Entry 8I4M (electron microscopy, 3.81 A resolution); this record covers chains C and P of the 48 polymer chains in the assembly.

[Chain C]
Protein: Nozzle protein(gp 23) of the cyanophage P-SCSP1u
Source organism: Prochlorococcus phage P-SCSP1u
Amino-acid sequence (806 residues; row label = number of the first residue in the row):
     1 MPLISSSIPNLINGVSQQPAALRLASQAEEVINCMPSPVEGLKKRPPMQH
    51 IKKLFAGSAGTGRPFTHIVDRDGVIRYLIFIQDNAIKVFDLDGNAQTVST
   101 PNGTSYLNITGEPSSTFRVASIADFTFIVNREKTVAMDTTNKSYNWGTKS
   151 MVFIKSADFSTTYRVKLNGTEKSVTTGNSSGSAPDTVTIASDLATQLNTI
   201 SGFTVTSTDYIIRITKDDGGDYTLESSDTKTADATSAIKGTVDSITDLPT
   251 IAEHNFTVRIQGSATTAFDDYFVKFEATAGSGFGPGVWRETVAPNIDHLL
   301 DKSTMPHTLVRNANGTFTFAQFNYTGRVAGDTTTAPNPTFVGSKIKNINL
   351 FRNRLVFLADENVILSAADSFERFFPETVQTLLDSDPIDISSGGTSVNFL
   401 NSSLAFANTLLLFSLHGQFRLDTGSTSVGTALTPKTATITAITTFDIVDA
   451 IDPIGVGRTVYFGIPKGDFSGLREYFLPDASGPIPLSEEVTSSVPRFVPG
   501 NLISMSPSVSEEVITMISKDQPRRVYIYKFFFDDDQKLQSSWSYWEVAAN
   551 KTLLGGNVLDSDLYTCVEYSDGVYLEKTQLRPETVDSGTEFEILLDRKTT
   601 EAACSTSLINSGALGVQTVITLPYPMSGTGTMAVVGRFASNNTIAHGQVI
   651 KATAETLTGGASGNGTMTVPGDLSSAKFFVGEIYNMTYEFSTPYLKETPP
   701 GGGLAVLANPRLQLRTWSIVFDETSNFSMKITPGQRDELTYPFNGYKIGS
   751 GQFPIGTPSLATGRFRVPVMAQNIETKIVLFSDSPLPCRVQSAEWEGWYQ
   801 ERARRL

[Chain P]
Protein: Fiber protein(gp 28) of the cyanophage P-SCSP1u
Source organism: Prochlorococcus phage P-SCSP1u
Amino-acid sequence (1079 residues; each row starts with the number of its first residue):
     1 MAFAQRIITSNSAGDQEFTFTFDYIKEEHIKVFVNFVEKAQGTGSNEFQV
    51 ITNTTPKKISLNTGLSADNTRVEIRRVSSLSTPLVDFADGSTLTAADLDT
   101 AEKQSLFIDQELDDALKQGISIDTSTGVPTLNSQRLSNVSDPVNAQDAVT
   151 KAYLERSGSITSTQILNGTIVDADINASAAIAKSKLAALNIVNADVNASA
   201 AIAGSKLADASIAYTKIQNVSATNRILGRDSSGAGVIEEITPANLRTMIN
   251 VEDGATADQSAAEIRTLVESASDSNVFTDADHTKLNAIEASADVTDATNV
   301 DAAGAVMNSDTSTAAMQFVIDEDTFGSNLDTKVPTQQSVKAYITATSQPL
   351 DSELSQLAGMQSGTASKLADSTALTADIADLNQLDGMAKETSITNSNTKF
   401 PTSAAVVNFVANQIAPVGGLEVIADEDSFPATQPVSGVVISISNADGLVI
   451 NNAGEASNARTVGSGSDNVTIKNFPASLRNQTLAPNLGLLVSSTGASQEY
   501 NYHKLLAKETDVLQLSDDINDFNNRYRVENTLPAANDSSNHDGDLVYAKE
   551 EKKIYVYSGDYNGTPVGSFGEVQSIGNFFISTLSPAFNGSLQDFTITNAP
   601 SNAQQIILSINGVIQKPNSGTSTPSEGFALSGSTIKLAAAPPSGADYFAI
   651 VLGSTVNIGTPSNNTVTSSILQNGSVIEAKLGSGAVTRTKLNLVSTSSAP
   701 GLEVKGDGSSDGYLQLNCSQNSHGIKLKSPPHSAGQSYTLTFPSNIVSGQ
   751 FLTTDANGNLSWAAVVTDLVNDTSPQLGGNLDCNDKNILLNDSSGSANNR
   801 IRLGASQDFALFHNGTINIIEAVSGDLHLRLNGSEEGIIVKQNGAVELYY
   851 DNSKKFHTSSVGATVTGNLFLSGGYINLNDNYSYGMGSGNRAQLYHSGNH
   901 QYLLNTVGNMYFQPKSGENGIVIIPDDAVELYHNNVKRLETTSGGVTVSG
   951 SVTATGHLFVGANTHYLYFTSTAGYSPRIGNADGGTGVNMTFHTNNTMRM
  1001 MLQNDGHLRPASNNTYDLGTSSDRWRNVYTNDLNLSNEGGANDVDGTWGS
  1051 YTIQEGAEDLFLINKRTSKKYKFNLTEVS
Not modelled in the structure: 193-1079

[Chain C / chain P interface]
Residue-residue contacts (13):
  Asn744(C) - Leu93(P)  hydrogen bond (side chain-backbone)
  Asn744(C) - Thr94(P)
  Tyr746(C) - Ser91(P)
  Tyr746(C) - Thr92(P)
  Tyr746(C) - Leu93(P)  hydrogen bond (backbone-backbone)
  Lys747(C) - Gly90(P)
  Lys747(C) - Ser91(P)
  Ile748(C) - Phe87(P)  hydrophobic
  Ile748(C) - Ala88(P)
  Ile748(C) - Asp89(P)
  Ile748(C) - Gly90(P)  hydrogen bond (backbone-backbone)
  Ile748(C) - Ser91(P)  hydrogen bond (backbone-backbone)
  Gly749(C) - Asp89(P)
Other interface residues (no listed pair), chain C (7 interface residues in all): Pro742, Phe743
Other interface residues (no listed pair), chain P (9 interface residues in all): Ala95

[Overview]
7 residues of chain C face 9 of chain P across their interface; the contacts include 4 hydrogen bonds. Polar
contacts include Asn744(C)-Leu93(P), Tyr746(C)-Leu93(P) and Ile748(C)-Gly90(P).
Chain C is Nozzle protein(gp 23) of the cyanophage P-SCSP1u and chain P is Fiber protein(gp 28) of the
cyanophage P-SCSP1u, both from Prochlorococcus phage P-SCSP1u; the structure, Portal-tail complex structure of
the Cyanophage P-SCSP1u, was determined by electron microscopy together with 8I4L from the same study.
